PDB entry 4OLY | X-ray diffraction, 2.35 A resolution | chains H and L of the 3 polymer chains in the assembly

== Chain H ==
Name: Antigen binding fragment of heavy chain: Antibody VRC01
Organism: Homo sapiens
Notes: antibody fragment or engineered binder
Chain sequence (228 residues; numbered 1 to 216 plus 12 insertion-coded residues; the number before each row is that of its first residue; a row labelled like 82A-82C holds insertion residues (82A, then the next letters in order)):
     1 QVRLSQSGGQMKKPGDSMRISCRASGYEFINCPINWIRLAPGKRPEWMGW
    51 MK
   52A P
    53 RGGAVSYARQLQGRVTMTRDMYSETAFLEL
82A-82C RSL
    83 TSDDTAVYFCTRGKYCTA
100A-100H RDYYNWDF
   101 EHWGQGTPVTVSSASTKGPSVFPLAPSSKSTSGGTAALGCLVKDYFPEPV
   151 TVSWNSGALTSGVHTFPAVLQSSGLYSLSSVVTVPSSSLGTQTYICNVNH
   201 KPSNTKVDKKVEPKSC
Disulfides: Cys-22/Cys-92, Cys-32/Cys-98, Cys-140/Cys-196
What the authors report for this chain:
  - mutagenesis - G54H, G54W: increased binding to Envelope glycoprotein gp160

== Chain L ==
Name: Antigen binding fragment of light chain: Antibody VRC01
Organism: Homo sapiens
Notes: antibody fragment or engineered binder
Chain sequence (210 residues; each row starts with the number of its first residue; note: 6 numbers in that range are skipped by the numbering (no residue carries them; nothing is unmodelled there)):
     1 EIVLTQSPGTLSLSPGETAIISCRTSQYGS
    33 LAWYQQRPGQAPRLVIYSGSTRAAGIPDRFSGSRWGPDYTLTISNLESGD
    83 FGVYYCQQY
    96 EFFGQGTKVQVDIKRTVAAPSVFIFPPSDEQLKSGTASVVCLLNNFYPRE
   146 AKVQWKVDNALQSGNSQESVTEQDSKDSTYSLSSTLTLSKADYEKHKVYA
   196 CEVTHQGLSSPVTKSFNRGEC
Disordered / not traced: 1-2
Disulfides: Cys-23/Cys-88, Cys-136/Cys-196
Ligand contacts: N-acetylglucosamine (NAG; 2-acetamido-2-deoxy-beta-D-glucopyranose): Gly-29, Ser-30, Tyr-91

== Chain H / chain L interface ==
Contacting residue pairs (65; chain H residue first):
  Leu-39(H) / Gln-38(L)
  Leu-39(H) / Pro-44(L)  hydrophobic
  Leu-39(H) / Tyr-87(L)
  Arg-44(H) / Leu-4(L)  hydrogen bond (side chain-backbone)
  Arg-44(H) / Phe-98(L)  hydrogen bond (side chain-backbone)
  Arg-44(H) / Gly-99(L)
  Arg-44(H) / Gln-100(L)  hydrogen bond
  Pro-45(H) / Tyr-87(L)  hydrophobic
  Pro-45(H) / Phe-98(L)
  Pro-45(H) / Gly-99(L)
  Trp-47(H) / Glu-96(L)
  Phe-91(H) / Ala-43(L)  hydrophobic
  Phe-91(H) / Pro-44(L)
  Lys-96(H) / Tyr-49(L)
  Tyr-100D(H) / Ser-30(L)
  Tyr-100D(H) / Tyr-91(L)
  Trp-100F(H) / Tyr-36(L)  hydrogen bond (backbone-side chain)
  Trp-100F(H) / Gln-89(L)  hydrogen bond (backbone-side chain)
  Trp-100F(H) / Tyr-91(L)
  Trp-100F(H) / Glu-96(L)
  Asp-100G(H) / Tyr-36(L)
  Asp-100G(H) / Tyr-49(L)
  Phe-100H(H) / Tyr-36(L)  hydrogen bond (backbone-side chain)
  Phe-100H(H) / Leu-46(L)
  Phe-100H(H) / Gln-89(L)
  Glu-101(H) / Leu-46(L)
  Trp-103(H) / Tyr-36(L)  hydrophobic
  Trp-103(H) / Pro-44(L)
  Gly-104(H) / Ala-43(L)
  Val-121(H) / Glu-125(L)
  Phe-122(H) / Glu-125(L)
  Phe-122(H) / Gln-126(L)
  Pro-123(H) / Ser-123(L)
  Pro-123(H) / Glu-125(L)
  Leu-124(H) / Phe-120(L)
  Leu-124(H) / Val-135(L)  hydrophobic
  Ala-125(H) / Phe-120(L)
  Ser-128(H) / Cys-216(L)  hydrogen bond
  Ala-137(H) / Phe-118(L)  hydrophobic
  Ala-137(H) / Phe-120(L)
  Leu-141(H) / Ser-133(L)
  Lys-143(H) / Gln-126(L)
  Lys-143(H) / Ser-133(L)
  Lys-143(H) / Thr-182(L)
  His-164(H) / Asn-139(L)
  His-164(H) / Asn-140(L)  hydrogen bond
  His-164(H) / Ser-176(L)  hydrogen bond
  Phe-166(H) / Leu-137(L)  hydrophobic
  Phe-166(H) / Ser-164(L)
  Phe-166(H) / Thr-166(L)
  Phe-166(H) / Ser-176(L)
  Phe-166(H) / Leu-177(L)
  Phe-166(H) / Ser-178(L)
  Pro-167(H) / Ser-164(L)  hydrogen bond (backbone-side chain)
  Pro-167(H) / Val-165(L)
  Val-169(H) / Gln-162(L)
  Val-169(H) / Glu-163(L)
  Leu-170(H) / Gln-162(L)  hydrogen bond (backbone-side chain)
  Gln-171(H) / Gln-162(L)
  Ser-179(H) / Ser-178(L)
  Val-181(H) / Leu-137(L)  hydrophobic
  Thr-183(H) / Asn-139(L)
  Lys-209(H) / Glu-125(L)  salt bridge
  Lys-214(H) / Pro-122(L)  hydrogen bond (side chain-backbone)
  Cys-216(H) / Cys-216(L)  disulfide
Other interface residues (no listed pair), chain H (39 interface residues in all): Ile-37, Gln-105, Thr-135, Leu-138, Thr-165
Other interface residues (no listed pair), chain L (41 interface residues in all): Ala-34, Pro-121, Asp-124, Ser-129, Thr-180
Disulfides between the chains: Cys-216(H)/Cys-216(L)

== Summary ==
Chain H and chain L form an interface of 39 and 41 residues respectively; the contacts include 1 disulfide
bond, 12 hydrogen bonds and 1 salt bridge. Polar contacts include Lys-209(H)/Glu-125(L), Arg-44(H)/Leu-4(L)
and Arg-44(H)/Phe-98(L). Chain L binds N-acetylglucosamine. The paper reports that G54H and G54W of chain H
increase binding to Envelope glycoprotein gp160.
Chain H is Antigen binding fragment of heavy chain: Antibody VRC01 and chain L is Antigen binding fragment of
light chain: Antibody VRC01, both from Homo sapiens; the structure, Crystal structure of antibody VRC07-G54R
in complex with clade A/E 93TH057 HIV-1 gp120 core, was determined by X-ray diffraction (same publication as
4OLU, 4OLV, 4OLW, 4OLX, 4OLZ, 4OM0 and 4OM1).
